6I0D - chains A and H of the 16 polymer chains in the assembly; structure by X-ray diffraction, 3.60 A resolution.

== Chain A ==
Name: NADH-quinone oxidoreductase subunit 7
Source organism: Thermus thermophilus HB8
Notes: EC 1.6.5.11
UniProtKB: Q56217 (NQO7_THET8); residue numbers follow UniProt; this construct covers 1-119
Amino-acid sequence (119 residues; row label = number of the first residue in the row):
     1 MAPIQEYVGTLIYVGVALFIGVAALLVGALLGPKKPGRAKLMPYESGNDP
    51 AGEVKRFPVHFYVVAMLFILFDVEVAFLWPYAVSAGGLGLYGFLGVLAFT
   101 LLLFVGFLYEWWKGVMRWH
Disordered / not traced: 118-119

== Chain H ==
Name: NADH-quinone oxidoreductase subunit 8
Source organism: Thermus thermophilus HB8
Notes: EC 1.6.5.11
UniProtKB: Q60019 (NQO8_THET8); residues 1-365 here = UniProt positions 1-365
Amino-acid sequence (365 residues; row label = number of the first residue in the row):
     1 MTWSYPVDPYWMVALKALLVVVGLLTAFAFMTLIERRLLARFQVRMGPNR
    51 VGPFGLLQPLADAIKSIFKEDIVVAQADRFLFVLAPLISVVFALLAFGLI
   101 PFGPPGSFFGYQPWVINLDLGILYLFAVSELAVYGIFLSGWASGSKYSLL
   151 GSLRSSASLISYELGLGLALLAPVLLVGSLNLNDIVNWQKEHGWLFLYAF
   201 PAFLVYLIASMAEAARTPFDLPEAEQELVGGYHTEYSSIKWALFQMAEYI
   251 HFITASALIPTLFLGGWTMPVLEVPYLWMFLKIAFFLFFFIWIRATWFRL
   301 RYDQLLRFGWGFLFPLALLWFLVTALVVALDLPRTYLLYLSALSFLVLLG
   351 AVLYTPKPARKGGGA
Disordered / not traced: 1, 355-365
From the paper describing this entry:
  - conformationally variable residues (loop rearrangement): Gln226

== Interface between chain A and chain H ==
Contacting residue pairs (82; chain A residue first):
  Met1(A) with Thr2(H)
  Ala2(A) with Thr2(H); Asp119(H)
  Pro3(A) with Thr2(H)
  Gln5(A) with Tyr10(H), hydrogen bond
  Glu6(A) with Thr2(H), hydrogen bond; Trp114(H); Ile116(H); Asn117(H), hydrogen bond (side chain-backbone); Leu118(H)
  Tyr7(A) with Leu118(H), hydrophobic; Asp119(H), hydrogen bond; Leu120(H)
  Thr10(A) with Ile116(H); Leu118(H); Tyr124(H)
  Tyr13(A) with Ala17(H), hydrophobic; Leu94(H); Leu95(H), hydrophobic
  Val14(A) with Leu95(H), hydrophobic
  Leu18(A) with Leu87(H); Val91(H), hydrophobic
  Ile20(A) with Leu18(H), hydrophobic
  Gly21(A) with Leu87(H)
  Val22(A) with Leu87(H)
  Leu25(A) with Val83(H), hydrophobic; Leu243(H), hydrophobic
  Gly28(A) with Asp71(H); Ile239(H)
  Ala29(A) with Asp71(H)
  Leu31(A) with Phe68(H), hydrogen bond (backbone-backbone)
  Pro33(A) with Phe68(H); Glu70(H)
  Lys34(A) with Glu70(H), hydrogen bond (backbone-side chain)
  Lys35(A) with Glu70(H), hydrogen bond (backbone-side chain)
  Lys40(A) with Glu70(H), salt bridge; Ile72(H)
  Leu41(A) with Val73(H); Val74(H); Ala75(H)
  Pro43(A) with Glu235(H)
  Tyr44(A) with Tyr147(H), hydrophobic
  Ala51(A) with Lys146(H)
  Gly52(A) with Lys146(H), hydrogen bond (backbone-side chain)
  Phe57(A) with Lys146(H)
  His60(A) with Tyr302(H), hydrogen bond; Leu306(H)
  Phe61(A) with Leu153(H), hydrophobic; Tyr302(H)
  Val64(A) with Ser161(H); Leu306(H), hydrophobic
  Leu67(A) with Trp310(H), hydrophobic
  Phe68(A) with Glu130(H); Ile160(H); Glu163(H); Leu164(H)
  Phe71(A) with Leu164(H), hydrophobic
  Asp72(A) with Phe126(H); Glu130(H); Leu164(H)
  Val75(A) with Leu164(H), hydrophobic; Gly167(H)
  Leu78(A) with Leu171(H), hydrophobic; Phe321(H), hydrophobic
  Trp79(A) with Ile122(H); Leu123(H), hydrophobic; Phe126(H), hydrophobic; Leu171(H)
  Tyr81(A) with Phe321(H), hydrophobic; Ala325(H)
  Ala82(A) with Leu171(H), hydrophobic; Val174(H); Leu175(H)
  Val83(A) with Val174(H), hydrophobic; Leu180(H), hydrophobic
  Ala85(A) with Leu175(H), hydrophobic
  Leu90(A) with Leu330(H), hydrophobic
  Thr100(A) with Leu322(H)
  Phe107(A) with Trp310(H); Pro315(H), hydrophobic
  Glu110(A) with Trp310(H), hydrogen bond
  Trp111(A) with Gly311(H)
Interface residues without a listed pair, chain A (59 interface residues in all): Gly9, Ile12, Val16, Ala17, Ala24, Gly32, Glu74, Gly86, Gly89, Phe93, Val96, Leu97, Phe104
Interface residues without a listed pair, chain H (70 interface residues in all): Trp3, Val7, Val13, Ala14, Val20, Val21, Ile67, Lys69, Ala96, Ala157, Leu168, Gly178, Thr234, Lys240, Arg307, Leu318, Leu326, Val328, Ala329

== Overview ==
The interface between chain A and chain H involves 59 residues on one side and 70 on the other; the contacts
include 10 hydrogen bonds and 1 salt bridge. Polar contacts include Lys40(A)-Glu70(H), Gln5(A)-Tyr10(H) and
Glu6(A)-Thr2(H). The paper reports conformational variability at Gln226(H).
Chain A is NADH-quinone oxidoreductase subunit 7 and chain H is NADH-quinone oxidoreductase subunit 8, both
from Thermus thermophilus HB8; the structure, Respiratory complex I from Thermus thermophilus with bound
Decyl-Ubiquinone, was determined by X-ray diffraction together with 6I1P, 6Q8O, 6Q8W, 6Q8X, 6Y11, 6ZIY and 3
further entries from the same study.
